1B2A - chains A and B; structure by X-ray diffraction, 1.70 A resolution.

# Chain A
Molecule: Protein (insulin A chain)
From: Sus scrofa
UniProt: P01315 (INS_PIG); residues 1-21 here correspond to UniProt positions 88-108 (UniProt number = residue number + 87)
Chain sequence (21 residues; row label = number of the first residue in the row):
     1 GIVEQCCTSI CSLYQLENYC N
Disulfide bonds: Cys6-Cys11

# Chain B
Molecule: Protein (insulin B chain)
From: Sus scrofa
UniProt: P01315 (INS_PIG); residues 1-30 here correspond to UniProt positions 25-54 (UniProt number = residue number + 24)
Chain sequence (30 residues; row label = number of the first residue in the row):
     1 FVNQHLCGSH LVEALYLVCG ERGFFYTPKA

# Chain A / chain B interface
Inter-chain disulfides: Cys7(A)-Cys7(B), Cys20(A)-Cys19(B)
Contacting residue pairs (40):
  Gly1(A) - Ala30(B)  hydrogen bond (backbone-backbone)
  Ile2(A) - Leu15(B)  hydrophobic
  Ile2(A) - Thr27(B)
  Val3(A) - Pro28(B)
  Glu4(A) - Ala30(B)
  Cys6(A) - Gln4(B)
  Cys6(A) - His5(B)
  Cys6(A) - Leu6(B)  hydrogen bond (backbone-backbone)
  Cys6(A) - Leu11(B)  hydrophobic
  Cys7(A) - His5(B)  hydrogen bond (backbone-side chain)
  Cys7(A) - Leu6(B)
  Cys7(A) - Cys7(B)  disulfide
  Thr8(A) - His5(B)
  Ser9(A) - His5(B)
  Ile10(A) - Asn3(B)
  Ile10(A) - Gln4(B)
  Ile10(A) - His5(B)
  Cys11(A) - Val2(B)
  Cys11(A) - Asn3(B)
  Cys11(A) - Gln4(B)  hydrogen bond (backbone-backbone)
  Ser12(A) - Val2(B)
  Ser12(A) - Asn3(B)
  Leu13(A) - Val2(B)
  Leu13(A) - Val18(B)  hydrophobic
  Leu16(A) - Val2(B)  hydrophobic
  Leu16(A) - Leu11(B)  hydrophobic
  Leu16(A) - Leu15(B)
  Glu17(A) - Val18(B)
  Glu17(A) - Arg22(B)  salt bridge
  Asn18(A) - Phe25(B)
  Tyr19(A) - Leu15(B)  hydrophobic
  Tyr19(A) - Phe24(B)
  Tyr19(A) - Phe25(B)  hydrogen bond (backbone-backbone)
  Cys20(A) - Cys19(B)  disulfide
  Cys20(A) - Arg22(B)
  Cys20(A) - Gly23(B)
  Asn21(A) - Arg22(B)
  Asn21(A) - Gly23(B)  hydrogen bond (backbone-backbone)
  Asn21(A) - Phe24(B)  hydrogen bond (side chain-backbone)
  Asn21(A) - Phe25(B)
Interface residues without a listed pair, chain B (19 interface residues in all): Ala14, Tyr26

# Summary
18 residues of chain A face 19 of chain B across their interface, with 2 disulfide bonds, 7 hydrogen bonds and
1 salt bridge. Polar contacts include Glu17(A)-Arg22(B), Cys7(A)-His5(B) and Asn21(A)-Phe24(B).
Chain A is Protein (insulin A chain) and chain B is Protein (insulin B chain), both from Sus scrofa; the
structure, Ph affects glu B13 switching and sulfate binding in cubic insulin crystals (ph 6.00 coordinates),
was determined by X-ray diffraction together with 1B17, 1B18, 1B19, 1B2B, 1B2C, 1B2D and 3 further entries
from the same study.
